Entry 4QLV (X-ray diffraction, 2.90 A resolution); this record covers chains N and a of the 28 polymer chains in the assembly.

[Chain N]
Name: Proteasome subunit beta type-1
Source organism: Saccharomyces cerevisiae
Notes: EC 3.4.25.1
UniProtKB: P38624 (PSB1_YEAST); residues 1-196 here correspond to UniProt positions 20-215 (UniProt number = residue number + 19)
Chain sequence (196 residues; each row starts with the number of its first residue):
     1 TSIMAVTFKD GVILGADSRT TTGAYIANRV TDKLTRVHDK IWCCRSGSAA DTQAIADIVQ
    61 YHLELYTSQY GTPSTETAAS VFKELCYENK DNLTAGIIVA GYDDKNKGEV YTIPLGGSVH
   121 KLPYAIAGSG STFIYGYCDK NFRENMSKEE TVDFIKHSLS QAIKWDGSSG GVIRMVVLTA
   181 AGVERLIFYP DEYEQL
Curated features (UniProtKB/Swiss-Prot):
  - active site: Thr1 (Nucleophile)

[Chain a]
Name: Proteasome subunit beta type-7
Source organism: Saccharomyces cerevisiae
Notes: EC 3.4.25.1
UniProtKB: P30657 (PSB7_YEAST); residues -12 to 233 here correspond to UniProt positions 21-266 (UniProt number = residue number + 33)
Chain sequence (246 residues; each row starts with the number of its first residue; numbers below 1 keep their minus sign (Thr-12 is residue -12)):
   -12 TQIANAGASP MVNTQQPIVT GTSVISMKYD NGVIIAADNL GSYGSLLRFN GVERLIPVGD
    48 NTVVGISGDI SDMQHIERLL KDLVTENAYD NPLADAEEAL EPSYIFEYLA TVMYQRRSKM
   108 NPLWNAIIVA GVQSNGDQFL RYVNLLGVTY SSPTLATGFG AHMANPLLRK VVDRESDIPK
   168 TTVQVAEEAI VNAMRVLYYR DARSSRNFSL AIIDKNTGLT FKKNLQVENM KWDFAKDIKG
   228 YGTQKI
Disordered / not traced: -12 to 0

[Chain N / chain a interface]
Residue-residue contacts (60; chain N residue first):
  Arg19(N) - Ala189(a)
  Thr21(N) - Ala189(a)
  Ala24(N) - Phe146(a)
  Ala24(N) - Arg187(a)
  Ala24(N) - Asp188(a)
  Ala24(N) - Ala189(a)  hydrogen bond (backbone-backbone)
  Ala24(N) - Arg190(a)
  Tyr25(N) - Phe146(a)
  Tyr25(N) - Arg187(a)
  Ile26(N) - Tyr186(a)
  Ile26(N) - Arg187(a)  hydrogen bond (backbone-backbone)
  Ile26(N) - Asp188(a)
  Ile26(N) - Ala189(a)
  Ala27(N) - Arg187(a)  hydrogen bond (backbone-side chain)
  Arg29(N) - Tyr186(a)
  Arg29(N) - Lys218(a)  hydrogen bond (side chain-backbone)
  Arg29(N) - Trp219(a)
  Arg29(N) - Phe221(a)
  Val30(N) - Phe221(a)  hydrophobic
  Val30(N) - Ala222(a)  hydrophobic
  Val30(N) - Ile225(a)
  Asp32(N) - Lys226(a)
  Asp32(N) - Gly227(a)  hydrogen bond (side chain-backbone)
  Asp32(N) - Gln231(a)
  Leu34(N) - Gln231(a)
  Thr35(N) - Tyr228(a)
  Thr35(N) - Gln231(a)
  Arg36(N) - Gln231(a)  hydrogen bond (backbone-side chain)
  Arg36(N) - Ile233(a)
  Trp42(N) - Gln231(a)
  Trp42(N) - Ile233(a)
  Arg45(N) - Tyr228(a)
  Gln53(N) - Tyr228(a)  hydrogen bond (backbone-side chain)
  Ala56(N) - Tyr228(a)
  Asp57(N) - Tyr228(a)  hydrogen bond
  Phe133(N) - Leu33(a)  hydrophobic
  Lys164(N) - Leu34(a)
  Trp165(N) - Ser32(a)
  Trp165(N) - Leu33(a)
  Trp165(N) - Leu34(a)  hydrogen bond (backbone-backbone)
  Trp165(N) - Arg35(a)
  Asp166(N) - Ser32(a)
  Gly167(N) - Ser32(a)  hydrogen bond (backbone-backbone)
  Gly167(N) - Leu34(a)
  Gly167(N) - Ala189(a)
  Gly171(N) - Trp219(a)
  Arg174(N) - Ala222(a)  hydrogen bond (side chain-backbone)
  Arg174(N) - Ile225(a)
  Arg185(N) - Gln231(a)
  Arg185(N) - Ile233(a)  hydrogen bond (side chain-backbone)
  Ile187(N) - Ala222(a)
  Ile187(N) - Lys223(a)
  Tyr189(N) - Trp219(a)
  Tyr189(N) - Asp220(a)
  Tyr189(N) - Lys223(a)
  Pro190(N) - Trp219(a)
  Asp191(N) - Arg193(a)  salt bridge
  Asp191(N) - Met217(a)
  Glu194(N) - Tyr185(a)  hydrogen bond
  Glu194(N) - Arg193(a)  salt bridge
Also at the interface, not in a pair above, chain N (35 interface residues in all): Gly23, Asn28, Ile163, Ser168, Val172
Also at the interface, not in a pair above, chain a (26 interface residues in all): Met150

[Summary]
Chain N and chain a form an interface of 35 and 26 residues respectively; the contacts include 13 hydrogen
bonds and 2 salt bridges. Among the polar pairs are Asp191(N)-Arg193(a), Glu194(N)-Arg193(a) and
Ala27(N)-Arg187(a). From UniProt: active-site residue Thr1(N) on chain N.
Here chain N is Proteasome subunit beta type-1 and chain a is Proteasome subunit beta type-7, both from
Saccharomyces cerevisiae. Entry 4QLV (yCP in complex with tripeptidic epoxyketone inhibitor 17) was determined
by X-ray diffraction (same publication as 4QLQ, 4QLS, 4QLT and 4QLU).
